Entry 7VO0 (electron microscopy, 3.40 A resolution); this record covers chains B and K of the 8 polymer chains in the assembly.

# Chain B
Molecule: Dna_t
Sequence (84 nucleotides; each row starts with the number of its first residue):
     1 GGCGACCCGG CGCCGCCTAC GGTCAGTACT ACGGGTAGGG GGTATCGGGC AACGCGGCAC
    61 TGAACACCGT TGTCATGTGC CTTG
Disordered / not traced: 1-41

# Chain K
Name: Putative metal uptake regulation protein
Organism: Streptomyces coelicolor (strain ATCC BAA-471 / A3(2) / M145)
Reference sequence: Q9L2H5 (Q9L2H5_STRCO); residues 1-139 here = UniProt positions 1-139
Chain sequence (159 residues; each row starts with the number of its first residue; numbers below 1 keep their minus sign (Met-19 is residue -19)):
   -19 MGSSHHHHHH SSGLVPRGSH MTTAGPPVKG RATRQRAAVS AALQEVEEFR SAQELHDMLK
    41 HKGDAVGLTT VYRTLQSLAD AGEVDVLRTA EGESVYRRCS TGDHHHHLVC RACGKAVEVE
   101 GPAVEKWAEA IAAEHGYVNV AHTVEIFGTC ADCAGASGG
Disordered / not traced: -19 to 5, 137-139
Differences from the reference sequence: initiating methionine (-19); expression tag (-18 to 0)
Bound ions: Zn2+ site 1: Asp65, Cys79, His85, His87; Zn2+ site 2: His84, His86, Glu105, His122; Zn2+ site 3: Cys90, Cys93, Cys130, Cys133
What the authors report for this chain:
  - mutagenesis - R11A, D37A/H41A, R53A: decreased binding to Dna_nt
  - binding site for Dna_nt: Arg11, Gln33, Leu48, Thr49, Thr50, Tyr52, Arg53
  - binding site for Dna_t (chain B): Arg53

# Chain B / chain K interface
Residue-residue contacts - 12 pairs, chain B then chain K:
  DA66(B) - Gly10(K)  phosphate contact
  DA66(B) - Arg11(K)  hydrogen bond to the phosphate
  DA66(B) - Arg16(K)  hydrogen bond to the phosphate
  DC67(B) - Thr13(K)  phosphate contact
  DC67(B) - Gln15(K)  phosphate contact
  DC67(B) - Arg16(K)  salt bridge to the phosphate
  DC67(B) - Thr50(K)  sugar contact
  DC68(B) - Gln15(K)  hydrogen bond to the phosphate
  DC68(B) - Gly47(K)  phosphate contact
  DC68(B) - Thr49(K)  base contact
  DC68(B) - Thr50(K)  hydrogen bond to the phosphate
  DG69(B) - Thr49(K)  hydrogen bond to the base
Interface residues without a listed pair, chain B (6 interface residues in all): DC65, DT70
Interface residues without a listed pair, chain K (10 interface residues in all): Ala45, Val46

# Summary
Chain B and chain K form an interface of 6 and 10 residues respectively, with 5 hydrogen bonds and 1 salt
bridge. Polar pairs include DG69(B)-Thr49(K), DA66(B)-Arg11(K) and DA66(B)-Arg16(K). From the paper: a binding
site for Dna_nt at Arg11(K), Gln33(K) and Leu48(K) among others; R11A, D37A/H41A and R53A of chain K reduce
binding to Dna_nt.
Chain B is Dna_t and chain K is Putative metal uptake regulation protein (Streptomyces coelicolor (strain ATCC
BAA-471 / A3(2) / M145)); the structure, Streptomyces coelicolor zinc uptake regulator complexed with zinc and
DNA (trimer of dimers), was determined by electron microscopy (same publication as 7VO9, 7VPD, 7VPZ, 7X74,
7X75 and 7X76).
